PDB entry 6R69 | electron microscopy, 3.65 A resolution | chains A and F of the 10 polymer chains in the assembly

Chain A:
Molecule: Flagellar biosynthetic protein FliP
From: Salmonella enterica subsp. enterica
UniProt: G5QE81 (G5QE81_SALRU); residue numbers follow UniProt; this construct covers 1-245
Amino-acid sequence (245 residues; each row starts with the number of its first residue):
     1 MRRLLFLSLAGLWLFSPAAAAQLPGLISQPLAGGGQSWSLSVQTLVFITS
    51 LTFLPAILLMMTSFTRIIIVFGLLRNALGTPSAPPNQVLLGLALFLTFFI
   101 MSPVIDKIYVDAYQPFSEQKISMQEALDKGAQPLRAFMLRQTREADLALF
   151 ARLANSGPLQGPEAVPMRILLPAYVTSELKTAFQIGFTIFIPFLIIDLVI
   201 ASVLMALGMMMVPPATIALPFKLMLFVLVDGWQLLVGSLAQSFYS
Disordered / not traced: 1-42

Chain F:
Molecule: Flagellar biosynthetic protein FliR
From: Salmonella enterica subsp. enterica serovar Typhimurium
UniProt: P54702 (FLIR_SALTY); residue numbers follow UniProt; this construct covers 1-264
Amino-acid sequence (303 residues; each row starts with the number of its first residue):
     1 MIQVTSEQWLYWLHLYFWPLLRVLALISTAPILSERAIPKRVKLGLGIMI
    51 TLVIAPSLPANDTPLFSIAALWLAMQQILIGIALGFTMQFAFAAVRTAGE
   101 FIGLQMGLSFATFVDPGSHLNMPVLARIMDMLAMLLFLTFNGHLWLISLL
   151 VDTFHTLPIGSNPVNSNAFMALARAGGLIFLNGLMLALPVITLLLTLNLA
   201 LGLLNRMAPQLSIFVIGFPLTLTVGIMLMAALMPLIAPFCEHLFSEIFNL
   251 LADIVSEMPINNNPENLYFQGQFGSWSHPQFEKGGGSGGGSGGGSWSHPQ
   301 FEK
Disordered / not traced: 1-4, 263-303
Sequence notes: expression tag (265-303)

Chain A / chain F interface:
Residue-residue contacts - 40 pairs, chain A then chain F:
  Val46(A) - Leu10(F)  hydrophobic
  Thr52(A) - Arg41(F)
  Phe53(A) - Ile48(F)  hydrophobic
  Met60(A) - Val42(F)  hydrophobic
  Met60(A) - Gly45(F)
  Met60(A) - Leu46(F)
  Met60(A) - Met49(F)  hydrophobic
  Ile68(A) - Pro39(F)
  Asp146(A) - Leu144(F)
  Leu149(A) - Leu144(F)  hydrophobic
  Arg152(A) - Ser148(F)
  Ala154(A) - Val53(F)  hydrophobic
  Arg168(A) - Val53(F)
  Val175(A) - Met49(F)  hydrophobic
  Leu179(A) - Leu46(F)  hydrophobic
  Lys180(A) - Leu138(F)
  Lys180(A) - Asn141(F)
  Lys180(A) - Gly142(F)
  Lys180(A) - His143(F)
  Lys180(A) - Leu144(F)
  Phe183(A) - Glu35(F)
  Phe183(A) - Leu138(F)  hydrophobic
  Phe187(A) - Met131(F)
  Phe187(A) - Met134(F)  hydrophobic
  Phe187(A) - Leu135(F)  hydrophobic
  Phe190(A) - Arg127(F)
  Phe190(A) - Met131(F)  hydrophobic
  Leu194(A) - Arg127(F)
  Leu194(A) - Ile128(F)  hydrophobic
  Leu194(A) - Met131(F)  hydrophobic
  Leu198(A) - Val124(F)
  Ser202(A) - Leu222(F)
  Met205(A) - Gly107(F)
  Met205(A) - Phe110(F)  hydrophobic
  Met205(A) - Phe218(F)  hydrophobic
  Ala206(A) - Pro219(F)
  Met210(A) - Phe110(F)  hydrophobic
  Met210(A) - Phe214(F)  hydrophobic
  Pro213(A) - Leu120(F)  hydrophobic
  Pro214(A) - Leu120(F)
Interface residues without a listed pair, chain A (39 interface residues in all): Gln43, Ala56, Ile57, Ile69, Asn76, Ala145, Phe150, Leu153, Ile169, Leu171, Pro172, Thr176, Gln184, Ile191, Ala215
Interface residues without a listed pair, chain F (39 interface residues in all): Glu7, Leu33, Ser34, Ala37, Ile38, Ile50, Pro123, Ile147, Val151, Ile226

Summary:
Chain A and chain F each contribute 39 residues to their interface.
Chain A is Flagellar biosynthetic protein FliP (Salmonella enterica subsp. enterica) and chain F is Flagellar
biosynthetic protein FliR (Salmonella enterica subsp. enterica serovar Typhimurium); the structure, Improved
map of the FliPQR complex that forms the core of the Salmonella type III secretion ..., was determined by
electron microscopy, deposited together with 6R6B.
